6NJ6 - chain A; structure by X-ray diffraction, 1.60 A resolution.

Chain A:
Molecule: Carbonic anhydrase 2
Organism: Homo sapiens
Notes: EC 4.2.1.1
UniProtKB: P00918 (CAH2_HUMAN); the author numbering skips numbers that UniProt does not, so the offset changes along the chain: 2-124 = UniProt 3-125; 126-260 = UniProt 126-260
Amino-acid sequence (266 residues; numbered 0 to 266; 1 number in that range is skipped by the numbering (no residue carries it; nothing is unmodelled there); the number before each row is that of its first residue; numbering starts at 0):
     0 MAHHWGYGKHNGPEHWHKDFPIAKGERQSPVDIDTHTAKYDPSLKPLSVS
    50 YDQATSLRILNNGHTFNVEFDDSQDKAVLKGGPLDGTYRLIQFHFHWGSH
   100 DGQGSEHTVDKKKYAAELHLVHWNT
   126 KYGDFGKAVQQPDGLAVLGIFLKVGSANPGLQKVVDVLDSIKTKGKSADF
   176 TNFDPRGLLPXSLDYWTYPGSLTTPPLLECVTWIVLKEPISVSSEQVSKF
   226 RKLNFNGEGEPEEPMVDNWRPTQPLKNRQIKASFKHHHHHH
Disordered / not traced: 0-2, 262-266
Differences from the reference sequence: initiating methionine (0); expression tag (1, 261-266); engineered mutation Thr64 (Ala65 in P00918), His99 (Leu100 in P00918), Asn153 (Lys in P00918), DJD_186 (Glu in P00918), Ser223 (Leu in P00918), Pro239 (Leu in P00918), Thr247 (Ala in P00918)
Modified residues: DJD (4-(6-methyl-1,2,4,5-tetrazin-3-yl)-L-phenylalanine) at position 186
Ion coordination: Zn2+: His93, His95, His118 (together with sulfate ion)
UniProt features mapped onto this chain:
  - active site: His63 (Proton donor/acceptor)
  - binding site (Zn(2+)): His93, His95, His118
  - binding site (substrate): Thr198, Thr199
  - site: Tyr6 (Fine-tunes the proton-transfer properties of H-64), Asn61 (Fine-tunes the proton-transfer properties of H-64), Asn66 (Fine-tunes the proton-transfer properties of H-64), Gln91 (Involved in the binding of some activators, including histamine and L-histidine)
  - modified residue (Phosphoserine): Ser165, Ser172

In short:
The Zn2+ site is built by His93, His95 and His118. UniProt lists active-site residue His63, 3 Zn2+-binding
residues and substrate-binding residues Thr198 and Thr199.
Chain A is Carbonic anhydrase 2 (Homo sapiens); the structure, Thermostable variant of human carbonic
anhydrase with tetrazine 2.0 at site 186 reacted with sTCO in ..., was determined by X-ray diffraction,
deposited together with 6NJ2, 6NJ3, 6NJ4 and 6NJ5.
